PDB entry 5Y60 | electron microscopy, 7.50 A resolution (low resolution: residue-level contacts below are approximate; hydrogen-bond / salt-bridge calls are withheld) | chains B and D of the 26 polymer chains in the assembly

Chain B:
Molecule: V-type ATP synthase alpha chain
Organism: Thermus thermophilus HB8
Notes: EC 3.6.3.14
UniProt: Q56403 (VATA_THET8); residues 1-578 here = UniProt positions 1-578
Chain sequence (578 residues; row label = number of the first residue in the row):
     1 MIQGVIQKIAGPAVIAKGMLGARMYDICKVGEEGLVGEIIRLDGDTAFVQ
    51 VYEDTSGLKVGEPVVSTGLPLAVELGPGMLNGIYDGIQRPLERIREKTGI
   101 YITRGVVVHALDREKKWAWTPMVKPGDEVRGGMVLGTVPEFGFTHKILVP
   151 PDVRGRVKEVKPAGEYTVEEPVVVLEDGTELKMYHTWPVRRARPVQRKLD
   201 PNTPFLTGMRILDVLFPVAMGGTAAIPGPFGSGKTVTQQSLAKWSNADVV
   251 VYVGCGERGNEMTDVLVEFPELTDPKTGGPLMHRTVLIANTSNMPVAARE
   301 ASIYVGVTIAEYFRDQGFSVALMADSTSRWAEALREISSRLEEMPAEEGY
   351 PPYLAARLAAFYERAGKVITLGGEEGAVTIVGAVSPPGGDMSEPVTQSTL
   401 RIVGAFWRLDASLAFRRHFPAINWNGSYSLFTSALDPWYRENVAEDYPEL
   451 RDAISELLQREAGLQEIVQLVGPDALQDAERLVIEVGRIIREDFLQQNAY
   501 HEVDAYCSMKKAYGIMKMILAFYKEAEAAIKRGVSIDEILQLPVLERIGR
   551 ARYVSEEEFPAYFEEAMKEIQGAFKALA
Not modelled in the structure: 578
Small-molecule neighbours: ADP (adenosine-5'-diphosphate): Gly-228, Pro-229, Phe-230, Gly-231, Ser-232, Gly-233, Lys-234, Thr-235, Val-236, Thr-237, Phe-419, Gln-497

Chain D:
Molecule: V-type ATP synthase beta chain
Organism: Thermus thermophilus HB8
UniProt: Q56404 (VATB_THET8); residue numbers follow UniProt; this construct covers 1-478
Chain sequence (478 residues; numbered 1 to 478; the number before each row is that of its first residue):
     1 MDLLKKEYTGITYISGPLLFVENAKDLAYGAIVDIKDGTGRVRGGQVIEV
    51 SEEYAVIQVFEETTGLDLATTSVSLVEDVARLGVSKEMLGRRFNGIGKPI
   101 DGLPPITPEKRLPITGLPLNPVARRKPEQFIQTGISTIDVMNTLVRGQKL
   151 PIFSGSGLPANEIAAQIARQATVRPDLSGEGEKEEPFAVVFAAMGITQRE
   201 LSYFIQEFERTGALSRSVLFLNKADDPTIERILTPRMALTVAEYLAFEHD
   251 YHVLVILTDMTNYCEALREIGAAREEIPGRRGYPGYMYTDLATIYERAGV
   301 VEGKKGSVTQIPILSMPDDDRTHPIPDLTGYITEGQIQLSRELHRKGIYP
   351 PIDPLPSLSRLMNNGVGKGKTREDHKQVSDQLYSAYANGVDIRKLVAIIG
   401 EDALTENDRRYLQFADAFERFFINQGQQNRSIEESLQIAWALLSMLPQGE
   451 LKRISKDHIGKYYGQKLEEIWGAPQALD
Not modelled in the structure: 1-4, 464-478

Interface between chain B and chain D:
Contacting residue pairs - 18 pairs, chain B then chain D:
  Ile-9(B) / Ser-51(D)
  Ile-9(B) / Glu-52(D)
  Ser-56(B) / Tyr-29(D)
  Ser-56(B) / Asp-78(D)
  Gly-57(B) / Ala-28(D)
  Leu-58(B) / Leu-27(D)
  Leu-58(B) / Ala-28(D)
  Leu-58(B) / Tyr-29(D)
  Lys-59(B) / Asp-26(D)
  Ile-100(B) / Leu-119(D)
  Ile-100(B) / Asn-120(D)
  Tyr-101(B) / Pro-118(D)
  Tyr-101(B) / Leu-119(D)
  Ile-102(B) / Pro-118(D)
  Gly-231(B) / Gly-330(D)
  Gly-231(B) / Tyr-331(D)
  Glu-348(B) / Arg-280(D)
  Ser-412(B) / Leu-355(D)
Interface residues without a listed pair, chain B (20 interface residues in all): Thr-55, Val-60, Phe-230, Thr-263, Asn-293, Ser-339, Gly-349, Ala-411, Pro-473
Interface residues without a listed pair, chain D (23 interface residues in all): Lys-25, Gly-30, Val-79, Lys-126, Glu-276, Gly-279, Ala-292, Thr-293, Ala-403

Overview:
20 residues of chain B and 23 residues of chain D are in contact. Ligands of chain B: ADP.
Here chain B is V-type ATP synthase alpha chain and chain D is V-type ATP synthase beta chain, both from
Thermus thermophilus HB8. Entry 5Y60 (V/A-type ATPase/synthase from Thermus thermophilus, rotational state 3)
was determined by electron microscopy, deposited together with 5Y5Y, 5Y5X and 5Y5Z.
